Entry 8G07 (electron microscopy, 2.80 A resolution); this record covers chains 9 and a of the 12 polymer chains in the assembly.

[Chain 9]
Molecule: ATP synthase subunit c
From: Mycolicibacterium smegmatis MC2 155
UniProt: A0R205 (A0R205_MYCS2); numbering as in UniProt (aligned over 1-86)
Chain sequence (86 residues; row label = number of the first residue in the row):
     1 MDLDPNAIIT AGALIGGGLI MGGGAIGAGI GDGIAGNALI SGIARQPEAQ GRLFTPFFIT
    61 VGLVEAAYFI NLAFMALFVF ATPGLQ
Unresolved in the structure: 1-4, 86

[Chain a]
Molecule: ATP synthase subunit a
From: Mycolicibacterium smegmatis MC2 155
UniProt: A0R206 (A0R206_MYCS2); residue numbers follow UniProt; this construct covers 1-252
Chain sequence (252 residues; row label = number of the first residue in the row):
     1 MLAAEEGGAA IHVGHHTLVF ELFGMTFNGD TILATAVTAV IVIALAFYLR AKVTSTGVPS
    61 GVQLFWEALT IQMRQQIEGS IGMKIAPFVL PLSVTIFVFI LISNWLAVLP LQYGGADGAA
   121 AELYKAPASD INFVLALALF VFVCYHAAGI WRRGIVGHPI KVVKGHVAFL APINIVEELA
   181 KPISLALRLF GNIFAGGILV ALIAMFPWYI QWFPNAVWKT FDLFVGLIQA FIFSLLTILY
   241 FSQSMELDHE DH
Unresolved in the structure: 1-9, 116-117, 247-252

[Chain 9 / chain a interface]
Residue-residue contacts - 11 pairs, chain 9 then chain a:
  Phe58(9) with His166(a); Leu239(a), hydrophobic; Gln243(a)
  Ile59(9) with Val167(a), hydrophobic
  Gly62(9) with Ile173(a); Glu177(a)
  Leu63(9) with Ile173(a), hydrophobic
  Glu65(9) with Glu177(a)
  Phe69(9) with Val176(a), hydrophobic; Glu177(a); Ala180(a), hydrophobic
Also at the interface, not in a pair above, chain 9 (10 interface residues in all): Gln50, Thr55, Val61, Ala66
Also at the interface, not in a pair above, chain a (10 interface residues in all): Gly79, Leu170

[Overview]
Chain 9 and chain a each contribute 10 residues to their interface.
Here chain 9 is ATP synthase subunit c and chain a is ATP synthase subunit a, both from Mycolicibacterium
smegmatis MC2 155. Entry 8G07 (Cryo-EM structure of SQ31f-bound Mycobacterium smegmatis ATP synthase FO
region) was determined by electron microscopy (same publication as 8G08, 8G09, 8G0A, 8G0B, 8G0C, 8G0D and
8G0E).
